PDB entry 8VMI | electron microscopy, 3.10 A resolution | chains N and P of the 9 polymer chains in the assembly

Chain N:
Name: Histone-binding protein RBBP4
Organism: Homo sapiens
UniProtKB: Q09028 (RBBP4_HUMAN); numbering as in UniProt (aligned over 1-425)
Sequence (425 residues; numbered 1 to 425; the number before each row is that of its first residue):
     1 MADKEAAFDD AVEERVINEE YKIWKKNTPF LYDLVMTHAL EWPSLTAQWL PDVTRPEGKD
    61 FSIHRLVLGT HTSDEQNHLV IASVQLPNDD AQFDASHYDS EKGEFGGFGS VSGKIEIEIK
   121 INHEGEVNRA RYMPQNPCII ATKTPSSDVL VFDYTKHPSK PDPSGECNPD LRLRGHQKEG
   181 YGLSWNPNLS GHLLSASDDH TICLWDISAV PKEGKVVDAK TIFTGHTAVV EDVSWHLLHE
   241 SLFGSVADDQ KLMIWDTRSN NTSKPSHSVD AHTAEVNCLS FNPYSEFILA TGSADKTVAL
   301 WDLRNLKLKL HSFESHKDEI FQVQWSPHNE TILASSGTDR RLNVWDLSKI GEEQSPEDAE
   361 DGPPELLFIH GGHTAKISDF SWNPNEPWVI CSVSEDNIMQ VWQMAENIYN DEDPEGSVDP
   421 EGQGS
Unresolved in the structure: 1-3, 94-105, 411-425
Curated features (UniProtKB/Swiss-Prot):
  - modified residue: Ala2 (N-acetylalanine), Lys4 (N6-acetyllysine), Ser110 (Phosphoserine), Lys160 (N6-acetyllysine), Ser355 (Phosphoserine)
  - cross-link (Glycyl lysine isopeptide (Lys-Gly)): Lys4 (interchain with G-Cter in SUMO2), Lys160 (interchain with G-Cter in SUMO2)
  - mutagenesis: Val35 (V35A: Loss of interaction with ARMC12), Pro43 (P43A: Loss of interaction with ZNF827 and loss of localization to telomeres; when associated with A-73), Ser73 (S73A: Loss of interaction with ZNF827 and loss of localization to telomeres; when associated with A-43), Glu126 to Asn128 (Loss of interaction with ZNF827), Glu126 (E126A: Loss of interaction with ZNF827 and loss of localization to telomeres; when associated with A-128 and A-179), Asn128 (N128A: Loss of interaction with ZNF827 and loss of localization to telomeres; when associated with A-126 and A-179), Glu179 (E179A: Loss of interaction with ZNF827 and loss of localization to telomeres; when associated with A-126 and A-128), Tyr181 (Y181A: Loss of interaction with ZNF827 and loss of localization to telomeres), Glu231 (E231A: Decreased interaction with ZNF827; when associated with A-277), Asn277 (N277A: Decreased interaction with ZNF827; when associated with A-231), Glu395 (E395A: Decreased interaction with ZNF827)

Chain P:
Name: Isoform 3 of Zinc finger protein AEBP2
Organism: Homo sapiens
UniProtKB: Q6ZN18 (AEBP2_HUMAN), isoform Q6ZN18-3; residues 9-309 here correspond to UniProt positions 1-301 (UniProt number = residue number - 8)
Sequence (301 residues; row label = number of the first residue in the row):
     9 MYTRRYSSIS STIMDVDSTI SSGRSTPAMM NGQGSTTSSS KNIAYNCCWD QCQACFNSSP
    69 DLADHIRSIH VDGQRGGVFV CLWKGCKVYN TPSTSQSWLQ RHMLTHSGDK PFKCVVGGCN
   129 ASFASQGGLA RHVPTHFSQQ NSSKVSSQPK AKEESPSKAG MNKRRKLKNK RRRSLPRPHD
   189 FFDAQTLDAI RHRAICFNLS AHIESLGKGH SVVFHSTVIA KRKEDSGKIK LLLHWMPEDI
   249 LPDVWVNESE RHQLKTKVVH LSKLPKDTAL LLDPNIYRTM PQKRLKRTLI RKVFNLYLSK
   309 Q
Unresolved in the structure: 9-169, 296-309
Curated features (UniProtKB/Swiss-Prot):
  - zinc finger: Lys308 (C2H2-type 2)
  - modified residue (Phosphoserine): Ser26, Ser219

How chain N and chain P interact:
Contacting residue pairs (45; chain N residue first):
  Phe8(N) with Ala197(P), hydrophobic
  Asp9(N) with Asn283(P), hydrogen bond (backbone-side chain); Arg286(P)
  Asp10(N) with Arg286(P), salt bridge; Met288(P)
  Val12(N) with Thr194(P); Ile198(P), hydrophobic; Asn283(P)
  Glu13(N) with Asn283(P), hydrogen bond; Arg286(P); Met288(P)
  Glu14(N) with Phe189(P); Met288(P)
  Arg15(N) with Phe189(P); Phe190(P); Asp191(P), salt bridge; Thr194(P)
  Val16(N) with Phe190(P)
  Ile17(N) with Met288(P), hydrophobic
  Asn18(N) with Phe189(P)
  Leu45(N) with Lys294(P)
  Gly106(N) with Asn170(P), hydrogen bond (backbone-backbone)
  Gly107(N) with Asn170(P); Lys171(P), hydrogen bond (backbone-side chain)
  Gly109(N) with Lys171(P), hydrogen bond (backbone-side chain)
  Glu126(N) with Lys294(P), salt bridge
  Asn128(N) with Lys294(P)
  Glu179(N) with Lys294(P), salt bridge
  Tyr181(N) with Lys294(P); Arg295(P), hydrogen bond (side chain-backbone)
  Glu231(N) with Arg295(P), salt bridge
  Asn277(N) with Arg295(P)
  Asp318(N) with Tyr285(P); Thr287(P), hydrogen bond
  Phe321(N) with Arg295(P)
  Thr338(N) with Tyr285(P), hydrogen bond (backbone-side chain); Arg292(P)
  Asp339(N) with Tyr285(P)
  Arg340(N) with Tyr285(P); Arg286(P), hydrogen bond (side chain-backbone)
  Glu360(N) with His268(P), salt bridge; Ser270(P)
  Lys376(N) with Arg292(P); Arg295(P)
  Glu395(N) with Arg292(P), salt bridge
Interface residues without a listed pair, chain N (33 interface residues in all): Ala6, His71, Phe108, Arg129, Lys317
Interface residues without a listed pair, chain P (22 interface residues in all): Arg201, Pro282, Ile284, Pro289

In short:
The interface between chain N and chain P involves 33 residues on one side and 22 on the other, with 9
hydrogen bonds and 7 salt bridges. Polar contacts include Asp10(N)-Arg286(P), Arg15(N)-Asp191(P) and
Glu126(N)-Lys294(P). UniProt lists 11 mutagenesis sites on chain N.
Chain N is Histone-binding protein RBBP4 and chain P is Isoform 3 of Zinc finger protein AEBP2, both from Homo
sapiens; the structure, PRC2_AJ119-450 bound to H3K4me3, was determined by electron microscopy (same
publication as 8VMJ, 8VML, 8VMN, 8VNV, 8VNZ, 8VO0 and 8VOB).
